Entry 6BQF (X-ray diffraction, 3.35 A resolution); this record covers chains A and F of the 12 polymer chains in the assembly.

[Chain A]
Name: DNA-directed RNA polymerase II subunit RPB1
Organism: Saccharomyces cerevisiae (strain ATCC 204508 / S288c)
Notes: EC 2.7.7.6
UniProtKB: P04050 (RPB1_YEAST); numbering as in UniProt (aligned over 1-1733)
Chain sequence (1733 residues; numbered 1 to 1733; the number before each row is that of its first residue):
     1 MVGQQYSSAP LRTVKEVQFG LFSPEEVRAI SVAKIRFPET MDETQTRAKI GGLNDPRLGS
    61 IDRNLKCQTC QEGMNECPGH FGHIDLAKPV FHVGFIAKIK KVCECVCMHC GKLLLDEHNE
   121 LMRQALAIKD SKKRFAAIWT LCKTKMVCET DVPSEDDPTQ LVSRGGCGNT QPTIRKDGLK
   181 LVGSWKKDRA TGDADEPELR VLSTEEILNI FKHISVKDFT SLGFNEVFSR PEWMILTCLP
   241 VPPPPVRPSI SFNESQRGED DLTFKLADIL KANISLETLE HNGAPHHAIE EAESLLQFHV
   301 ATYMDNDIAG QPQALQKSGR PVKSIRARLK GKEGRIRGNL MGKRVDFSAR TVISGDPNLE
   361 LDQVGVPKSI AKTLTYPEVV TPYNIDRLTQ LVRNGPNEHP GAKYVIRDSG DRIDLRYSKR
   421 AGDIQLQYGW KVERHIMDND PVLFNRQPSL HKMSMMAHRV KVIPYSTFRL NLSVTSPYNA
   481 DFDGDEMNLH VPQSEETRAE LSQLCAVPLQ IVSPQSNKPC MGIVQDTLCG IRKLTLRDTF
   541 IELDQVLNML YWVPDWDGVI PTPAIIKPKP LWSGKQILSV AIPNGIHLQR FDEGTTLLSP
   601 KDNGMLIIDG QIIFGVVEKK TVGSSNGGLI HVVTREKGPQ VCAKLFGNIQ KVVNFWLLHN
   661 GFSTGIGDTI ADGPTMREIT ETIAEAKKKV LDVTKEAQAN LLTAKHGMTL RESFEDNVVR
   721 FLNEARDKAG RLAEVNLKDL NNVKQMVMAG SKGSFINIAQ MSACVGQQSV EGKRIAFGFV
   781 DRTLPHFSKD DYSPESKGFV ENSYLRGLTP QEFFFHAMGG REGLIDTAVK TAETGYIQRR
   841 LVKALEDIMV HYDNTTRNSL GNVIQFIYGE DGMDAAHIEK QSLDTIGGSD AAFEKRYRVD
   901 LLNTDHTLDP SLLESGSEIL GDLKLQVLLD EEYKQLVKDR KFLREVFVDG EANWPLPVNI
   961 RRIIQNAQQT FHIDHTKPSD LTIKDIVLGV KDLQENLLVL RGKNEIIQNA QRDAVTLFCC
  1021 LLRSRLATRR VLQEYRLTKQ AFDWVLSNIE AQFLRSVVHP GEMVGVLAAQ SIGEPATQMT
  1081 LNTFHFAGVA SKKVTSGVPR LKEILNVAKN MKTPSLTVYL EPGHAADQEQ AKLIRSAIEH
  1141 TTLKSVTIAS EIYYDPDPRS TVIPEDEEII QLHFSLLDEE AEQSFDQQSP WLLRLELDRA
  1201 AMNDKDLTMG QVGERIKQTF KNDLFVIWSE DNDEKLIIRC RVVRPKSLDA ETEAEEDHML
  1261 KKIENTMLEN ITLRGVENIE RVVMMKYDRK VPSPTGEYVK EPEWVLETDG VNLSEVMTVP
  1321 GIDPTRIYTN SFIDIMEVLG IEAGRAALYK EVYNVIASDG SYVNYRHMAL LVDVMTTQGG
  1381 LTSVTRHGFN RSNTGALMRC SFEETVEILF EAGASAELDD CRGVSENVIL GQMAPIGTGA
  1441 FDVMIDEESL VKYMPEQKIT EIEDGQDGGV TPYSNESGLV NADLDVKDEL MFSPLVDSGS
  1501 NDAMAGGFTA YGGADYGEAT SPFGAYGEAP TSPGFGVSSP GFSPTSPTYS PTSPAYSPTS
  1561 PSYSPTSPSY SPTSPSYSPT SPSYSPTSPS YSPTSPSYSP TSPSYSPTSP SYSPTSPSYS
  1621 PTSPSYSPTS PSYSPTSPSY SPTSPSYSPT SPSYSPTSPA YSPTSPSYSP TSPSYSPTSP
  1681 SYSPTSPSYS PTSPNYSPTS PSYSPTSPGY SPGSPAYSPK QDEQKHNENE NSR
Disordered / not traced: 1-2, 149-164, 186-200, 251-258, 1081-1092, 1176-1186, 1244-1253, 1447-1733
Ion coordination: Zn2+ site 1: Cys-70, Cys-77, His-80; Zn2+ site 2 near Cys-110 (its only coordinating residue here); Mg2+: Asp-481, Asp-483, Asp-485 (shared with 1 residue of chain R)
Swiss-Prot annotation at these positions:
  - region: Pro-248 to Asp-260 (Lid loop), Asn-306 to Lys-323 (Rudder loop), Pro-810 to Glu-822 (Bridging helix)
  - binding site (Zn(2+)): Cys-67, Cys-70, Cys-77, His-80, Cys-107, Cys-110, Cys-148, Cys-167
  - binding site (Mg(2+)): Asp-481, Asp-483, Asp-485
  - modified residue: Thr-1471 (Phosphothreonine)
  - cross-link (Glycyl lysine isopeptide (Lys-Gly)): Lys-695 (interchain with G-Cter in ubiquitin), Lys-1246 (interchain with G-Cter in ubiquitin), Lys-1350 (interchain with G-Cter in ubiquitin)
  - natural variant: Ser-1653 to Pro-1659 (deletion: In strain: A364A)
  - mutagenesis: Lys-1246 (K1246R: Impairs ubiquitination during transcription stress)

[Chain F]
Name: DNA-directed RNA polymerases I, II, and III subunit RPABC2
Organism: Saccharomyces cerevisiae (strain ATCC 204508 / S288c)
UniProtKB: P20435 (RPAB2_YEAST); residues 1-155 here = UniProt positions 1-155
Chain sequence (155 residues; row label = number of the first residue in the row):
     1 MSDYEEAFND GNENFEDFDV EHFSDEETYE EKPQFKDGET TDANGKTIVT GGNGPEDFQQ
    61 HEQIRRKTLK EKAIPKDQRA TTPYMTKYER ARILGTRALQ ISMNAPVFVD LEGETDPLRI
   121 AMKELAEKKI PLVIRRYLPD GSFEDWSVEE LIVDL
Disordered / not traced: 1-71
Swiss-Prot annotation at these positions:
  - region: Leu-111 to Leu-132 (Leucine-zipper)
  - modified residue: Ser-24 (Phosphoserine)

[Interface between chain A and chain F]
Contacting residue pairs (63; chain A residue first):
  Val-379(A) / Ser-102(F)
  Val-380(A) / Asn-104(F)
  Thr-381(A) / Ser-102(F)
  Thr-381(A) / Asn-104(F)
  Tyr-383(A) / Val-107(F)
  Tyr-383(A) / Leu-111(F)  hydrophobic
  Tyr-383(A) / Thr-115(F)
  Glu-495(A) / Ala-98(F)
  Glu-495(A) / Leu-99(F)
  Glu-495(A) / Ser-102(F)
  Glu-495(A) / Pro-117(F)
  Glu-496(A) / Gly-95(F)
  Ala-499(A) / Gly-95(F)
  Ala-499(A) / Leu-118(F)  hydrophobic
  Ser-502(A) / Leu-118(F)
  Gln-503(A) / Arg-90(F)  hydrogen bond
  Leu-504(A) / Lys-87(F)
  Leu-504(A) / Tyr-88(F)  hydrophobic
  Leu-504(A) / Ala-91(F)  hydrophobic
  His-851(A) / Pro-139(F)
  Tyr-852(A) / Thr-81(F)
  Tyr-852(A) / Glu-89(F)  hydrogen bond
  Tyr-852(A) / Arg-136(F)
  Tyr-852(A) / Tyr-137(F)
  Tyr-852(A) / Leu-138(F)  hydrophobic
  Asp-853(A) / Pro-139(F)
  Arg-857(A) / Pro-139(F)
  Arg-1001(A) / Ala-80(F)
  Arg-1001(A) / Thr-82(F)
  Arg-1001(A) / Pro-83(F)
  Leu-1054(A) / Tyr-84(F)
  Arg-1055(A) / Asp-154(F)  salt bridge
  His-1059(A) / Thr-86(F)
  His-1059(A) / Lys-87(F)  hydrogen bond (side chain-backbone)
  Pro-1060(A) / Thr-86(F)
  Pro-1060(A) / Tyr-88(F)
  Gly-1061(A) / Tyr-88(F)
  Glu-1062(A) / Lys-87(F)  salt bridge
  Glu-1062(A) / Tyr-88(F)  hydrogen bond
  Met-1433(A) / Arg-92(F)
  Gly-1437(A) / Tyr-88(F)
  Thr-1438(A) / Tyr-88(F)
  Thr-1438(A) / Arg-92(F)  hydrogen bond (backbone-side chain)
  Gly-1439(A) / Arg-92(F)
  Phe-1441(A) / Tyr-88(F)
  Phe-1441(A) / Glu-89(F)
  Phe-1441(A) / Arg-92(F)
  Phe-1441(A) / Ile-134(F)  hydrophobic
  Phe-1441(A) / Arg-135(F)
  Asp-1442(A) / Val-133(F)
  Asp-1442(A) / Ile-134(F)
  Asp-1442(A) / Arg-135(F)  hydrogen bond (backbone-backbone)
  Asp-1442(A) / Tyr-137(F)  hydrogen bond
  Val-1443(A) / Arg-92(F)
  Val-1443(A) / Ile-93(F)  hydrophobic
  Val-1443(A) / Val-133(F)
  Met-1444(A) / Leu-132(F)
  Met-1444(A) / Val-133(F)  hydrogen bond (backbone-backbone)
  Met-1444(A) / Arg-135(F)
  Ile-1445(A) / Pro-131(F)
  Ile-1445(A) / Leu-132(F)  hydrophobic
  Ile-1445(A) / Val-133(F)
  Asp-1446(A) / Pro-131(F)  hydrogen bond (backbone-backbone)
Also at the interface, not in a pair above, chain A (37 interface residues in all): Pro-382, Gly-429, Gly-1002, Lys-1003, Ala-1051, Ala-1440
Also at the interface, not in a pair above, chain F (40 interface residues in all): Gln-78, Met-85, Leu-94, Thr-96, Ile-101, Met-103, Ala-105

[Summary]
Chain A and chain F form an interface of 37 and 40 residues respectively; the contacts include 9 hydrogen
bonds and 2 salt bridges. Polar contacts include Arg-1055(A)/Asp-154(F), Glu-1062(A)/Lys-87(F) and
Gln-503(A)/Arg-90(F).
Chain A is DNA-directed RNA polymerase II subunit RPB1 and chain F is DNA-directed RNA polymerases I, II, and
III subunit RPABC2, both from Saccharomyces cerevisiae (strain ATCC 204508 / S288c); the structure, Pol II
elongation complex with 'dT-AP' at i+1, i-1 position, was determined by X-ray diffraction together with 6BLO,
6BLP, 6BM2 and 6BM4 from the same study.
